6HMT - chains A and B; structure by X-ray diffraction, 1.10 A resolution.

Chain A:
Name: 14-3-3 protein sigma
From: Homo sapiens
UniProtKB: P31947 (1433S_HUMAN); residues 1-231 here = UniProt positions 1-231
Amino-acid sequence (236 residues; row label = number of the first residue in the row; numbers below 1 keep their minus sign (Gly-4 is residue -4)):
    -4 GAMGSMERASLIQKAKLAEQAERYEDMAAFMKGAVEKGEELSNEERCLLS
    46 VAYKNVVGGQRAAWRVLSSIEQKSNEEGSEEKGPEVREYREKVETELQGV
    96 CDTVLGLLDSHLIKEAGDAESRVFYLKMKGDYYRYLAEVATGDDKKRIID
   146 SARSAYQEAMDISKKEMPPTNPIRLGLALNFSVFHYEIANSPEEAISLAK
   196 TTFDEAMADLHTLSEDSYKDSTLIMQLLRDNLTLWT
Covalently attached groups: compound GEH linked to Cys42
Differences from the reference sequence: expression tag (-4 to 0); engineered mutation Asn38 (Cys in P31947), Cys42 (Asn in P31947)
Bound ions: Mg2+: Glu86, Glu89
Ligand contacts: GEH (2-(4-chloranylphenoxy)-2-methyl-N-(2-sulfanylethyl)propanamide): Ser45, Val46, Phe119, Lys122, Pro167, Ile168, Gly171, Leu218, Ile219
Curated features (UniProtKB/Swiss-Prot):
  - site (Interaction with phosphoserine on interacting protein): Arg56, Arg129
  - modified residue (Phosphoserine): Ser5, Ser74

Chain B:
Name: Estrogen Receptor
Amino-acid sequence (8 residues; numbered 588 to 595; the number before each row is that of its first residue):
   588 AEGFPATV
Not modelled in the structure: 588-590
Modified / non-standard residues: Thr594 (phosphothreonine; TPO)

Chain A / chain B interface:
Residue-residue contacts (21):
  Lys49(A) - Thr594(B)  hydrogen bond (side chain-backbone)
  Lys49(A) - Val595(B)
  Arg56(A) - Thr594(B)
  Arg60(A) - Phe591(B)
  Lys122(A) - Val595(B)  hydrogen bond (side chain-backbone)
  Arg129(A) - Thr594(B)
  Tyr130(A) - Thr594(B)
  Gly171(A) - Val595(B)
  Leu174(A) - Ala593(B)
  Leu174(A) - Thr594(B)
  Leu174(A) - Val595(B)  hydrophobic
  Asn175(A) - Thr594(B)
  Asn175(A) - Val595(B)  hydrogen bond (side chain-backbone)
  Val178(A) - Pro592(B)  hydrophobic
  Val178(A) - Ala593(B)
  Val178(A) - Thr594(B)
  Glu182(A) - Pro592(B)
  Leu222(A) - Val595(B)  hydrophobic
  Asn226(A) - Pro592(B)
  Asn226(A) - Ala593(B)  hydrogen bond (side chain-backbone)
  Trp230(A) - Pro592(B)  hydrophobic
Other interface residues (no listed pair), chain A (17 interface residues in all): Asp126, Ile219, Leu229

Overview:
17 residues of chain A face 5 of chain B across their interface, with 4 hydrogen bonds. Among the polar pairs
are Lys49(A)-Thr594(B), Lys122(A)-Val595(B) and Asn175(A)-Val595(B). Covalently linked compound GEH: at
Cys42(A). Glu86(A) and Glu89(A) form the Mg2+ site.
Chain A is 14-3-3 protein sigma (Homo sapiens) and chain B is Estrogen Receptor; the structure, Ternary
complex of Estrogen Receptor alpha peptide and 14-3-3 sigma C42 mutant bound to disulfide fragment ..., was
determined by X-ray diffraction together with 6HHP, 6HKB, 6HKF, 6HMU and 6HN2 from the same study.
